PDB entry 7SFU | electron microscopy, 4.20 A resolution (low resolution: residue-level contacts below are approximate; hydrogen-bond / salt-bridge calls are withheld) | chains D and H of the 12 polymer chains in the assembly

[Chain D]
Molecule: Spike glycoprotein E1
Source organism: Venezuelan equine encephalitis virus (strain TC-83)
UniProtKB: P05674 (POLS_EEVV8); residues 1-442 here correspond to UniProt positions 813-1254 (UniProt number = residue number + 812)
Chain sequence (442 residues; each row starts with the number of its first residue):
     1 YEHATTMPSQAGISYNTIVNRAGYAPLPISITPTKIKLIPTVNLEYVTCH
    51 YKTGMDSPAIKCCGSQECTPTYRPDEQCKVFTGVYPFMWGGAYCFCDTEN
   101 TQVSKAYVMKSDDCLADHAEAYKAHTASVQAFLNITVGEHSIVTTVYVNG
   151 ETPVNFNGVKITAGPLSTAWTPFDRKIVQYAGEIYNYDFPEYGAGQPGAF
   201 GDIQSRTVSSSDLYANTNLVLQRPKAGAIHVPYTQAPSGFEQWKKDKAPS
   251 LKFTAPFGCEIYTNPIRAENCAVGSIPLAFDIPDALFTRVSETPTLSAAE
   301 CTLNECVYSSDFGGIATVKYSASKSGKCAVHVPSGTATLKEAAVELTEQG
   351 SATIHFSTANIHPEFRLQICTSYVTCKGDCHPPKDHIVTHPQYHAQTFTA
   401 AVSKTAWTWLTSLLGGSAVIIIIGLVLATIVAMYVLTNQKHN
Disulfides: Cys49-Cys114, Cys62-Cys94, Cys63-Cys96, Cys301-Cys376, Cys306-Cys380, Cys328-Cys370
Glycans and other covalent adducts: N-acetylglucosamine (NAG) linked to Asn134
UniProt features mapped onto this chain:
  - region: Val84 to Thr101 (E1 fusion peptide loop)
  - glycosylation: Asn134 (N-linked (GlcNAc...) asparagine)

[Chain H]
Molecule: Spike glycoprotein E2
Source organism: Venezuelan equine encephalitis virus (strain TC-83)
UniProtKB: P05674 (POLS_EEVV8); residues 1-423 here correspond to UniProt positions 335-757 (UniProt number = residue number + 334)
Chain sequence (423 residues; numbered 1 to 423; the number before each row is that of its first residue):
     1 STEELFNEYKLTRPYMARCIRCAVGSCHSPIAIEAVKSDGHDGYVRLQTS
    51 SQYGLDSSGNLKGRTMRYDMHGTIKEIPLHQVSLYTSRPCHIVDGHGYFL
   101 LARCPAGDSITMEFKKDSVRHSCSVPYEVKFNPVGRELYTHPPEHGVEQA
   151 CQVYAHDAQNRGAYVEMHLPGSEVDSSLVSLSGSSVTVTPPDGTSALVEC
   201 ECGGTKISETINKTKQFSQCTKKEQCRAYRLQNDKWVYNSDKLPKAAGAT
   251 LKGKLHVPFLLADGKCTVPLAPEPMITFGFRSVSLKLHPKNPTYLITRQL
   301 ADEPHYTHELISEPAVRNFTVTEKGWEFVWGNHPPKRFWAQETAPGNPHG
   351 LPHEVITHYYHRYPMSTILGLSICAAIATVSVAASTWLFCRSRVACLTPY
   401 RLTPNARIPFCLAVLCCARTARA
Disulfides: Cys19-Cys123, Cys22-Cys27, Cys90-Cys104, Cys151-Cys266, Cys200-Cys226, Cys202-Cys220, Cys396-Cys417
Glycans and other covalent adducts: N-acetylglucosamine (NAG) linked to Asn212
UniProt features mapped onto this chain:
  - site: Tyr44 (Interaction with host receptor LDLRAD3), Val93 (Interaction with host receptor LDLRAD3), Val153 (Interaction with host receptor LDLRAD3), Ala155 (Interaction with host receptor LDLRAD3), His156 (Interaction with host receptor LDLRAD3), Ala262 (Interaction with host receptor LDLRAD3), Ala423 (Cleavage)
  - lipidation (S-palmitoyl cysteine): Cys396, Cys416, Cys417
  - glycosylation (N-linked (GlcNAc...) asparagine): Asn212, Asn318
What the authors report for this chain:
  - mutagenesis - S184G, S184R (>90% reduction): decreased binding to mVEEV-71
  - mutagenesis - D94A: decreased binding to mVEEV-68
  - mutagenesis - N332A: abolished binding to mVEEV-43
  - mutagenesis - N332A: abolished binding to group I mAbs

[Interface between chain D and chain H]
Contacting residue pairs (22; chain D residue first):
  Gln196(D) with Lys286(H)
  Pro197(D) with Met275(H); His288(H)
  Gly198(D) with His288(H)
  Asn218(D) with Glu273(H)
  Gln222(D) with His145(H); Gly146(H); Val147(H); Leu270(H)
  His230(D) with Glu144(H); His145(H)
  Val231(D) with His145(H)
  Pro232(D) with His145(H)
  Tyr233(D) with His145(H)
  Thr234(D) with Leu270(H); Ala271(H); Pro272(H)
  Gln235(D) with Pro272(H)
  Ala236(D) with Pro272(H); His288(H)
  Pro237(D) with His288(H)
  Gln242(D) with Pro314(H)
Also at the interface, not in a pair above, chain D (16 interface residues in all): Val220, Lys225
Also at the interface, not in a pair above, chain H (14 interface residues in all): Thr267, Lys290

[Overview]
16 residues of chain D and 14 residues of chain H are in contact. The paper reports that S184G and S184R of
chain H reduce binding to mVEEV-71; D94A of chain H reduces binding to mVEEV-68.
Here chain D is Spike glycoprotein E1 and chain H is Spike glycoprotein E2, both from Venezuelan equine
encephalitis virus (strain TC-83). Entry 7SFU (CryoEM structure of Venezuelan Equine Encephalitis virus (VEEV)
TC-83 strain VLP) was determined by electron microscopy.
